Entry 5S4V (X-ray diffraction, 2.30 A resolution); this record covers chains B and C of the 6 polymer chains in the assembly.

== Chain B ==
Molecule: Tubulin beta-2B chain
Organism: Bos taurus
Reference sequence: Q6B856 (TBB2B_BOVIN); the author numbering skips numbers that UniProt does not, so the offset changes along the chain: 1-42 = UniProt 1-42; 45-360 = UniProt 43-358; 369-455 = UniProt 359-445
Chain sequence (445 residues; row label = number of the first residue in the row; note: 10 numbers in that range are skipped by the numbering (no residue carries them; nothing is unmodelled there)):
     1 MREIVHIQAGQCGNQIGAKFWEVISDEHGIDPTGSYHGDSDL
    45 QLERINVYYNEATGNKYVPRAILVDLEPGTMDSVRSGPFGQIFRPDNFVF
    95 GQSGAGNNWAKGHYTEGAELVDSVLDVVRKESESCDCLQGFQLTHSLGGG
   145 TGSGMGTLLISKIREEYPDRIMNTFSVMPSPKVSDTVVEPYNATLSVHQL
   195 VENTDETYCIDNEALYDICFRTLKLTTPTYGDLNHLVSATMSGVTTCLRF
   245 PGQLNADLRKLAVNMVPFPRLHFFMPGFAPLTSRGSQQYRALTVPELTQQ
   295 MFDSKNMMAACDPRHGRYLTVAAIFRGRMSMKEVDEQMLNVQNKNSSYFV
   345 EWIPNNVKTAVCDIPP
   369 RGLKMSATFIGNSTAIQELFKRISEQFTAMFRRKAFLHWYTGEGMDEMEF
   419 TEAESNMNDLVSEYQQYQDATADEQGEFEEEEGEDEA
Unresolved in the structure: 279-280, 438-455
Ion coordination: Mg2+: Q11 (together with GDP); Ca2+: E113 (shared with E284(C) of chain C)
Residues lining bound ligands:
  - N-(2-hydroxyphenyl)acetamide (9KS), molecule 1: G100, N101, N102, K105, W407
  - N-(2-hydroxyphenyl)acetamide (9KS), molecule 2: Y202, V238, C241, L255, M259, A316, A317, I318, K352, T353, A354, I378
  - GDP (guanosine-5'-diphosphate): G10, Q11, C12, Q15, I16, A99, N101, S140, G142, G143, G144, T145, G146, S147, V171, P173, V177, D179, E183, N206, L209, Y224, L227, N228
Curated features (UniProtKB/Swiss-Prot):
  - motif: M1 to I4 (MREI motif)
  - binding site (GTP): Q11, E71, S140, G144, T145, G146, N206, N228
  - binding site (Mg(2+)): E71
  - modified residue: S40 (Phosphoserine), T57 (Phosphothreonine), K60 (N6-acetyllysine), S174 (Phosphoserine), T287 (Phosphothreonine), T292 (Phosphothreonine), R320 (Omega-N-methylarginine), E448 (5-glutamyl polyglutamate)
  - cross-link (Glycyl lysine isopeptide (Lys-Gly)): K60 (interchain with G-Cter in ubiquitin), K326 (interchain with G-Cter in ubiquitin)
What the authors report for this chain:
  - binding site for N-(2-hydroxyphenyl)acetamide: N102, W407

== Chain C ==
Molecule: Tubulin alpha-1B chain
Organism: Bos taurus
Reference sequence: P81947 (TBA1B_BOVIN); numbering as in UniProt (aligned over 1-451)
Chain sequence (451 residues; each row starts with the number of its first residue):
     1 MRECISIHVGQAGVQIGNACWELYCLEHGIQPDGQMPSDKTIGGGDDSFN
    51 TFFSETGAGKHVPRAVFVDLEPTVIDEVRTGTYRQLFHPEQLITGKEDAA
   101 NNYARGHYTIGKEIIDLVLDRIRKLADQCTGLQGFLVFHSFGGGTGSGFT
   151 SLLMERLSVDYGKKSKLEFSIYPAPQVSTAVVEPYNSILTTHTTLEHSDC
   201 AFMVDNEAIYDICRRNLDIERPTYTNLNRLISQIVSSITASLRFDGALNV
   251 DLTEFQTNLVPYPRIHFPLATYAPVISAEKAYHEQLSVAEITNACFEPAN
   301 QMVKCDPRHGKYMACCLLYRGDVVPKDVNAAIATIKTKRSIQFVDWCPTG
   351 FKVGINYQPPTVVPGGDLAKVQRAVCMLSNTTAIAEAWARLDHKFDLMYA
   401 KRAFVHWYVGEGMEEGEFSEAREDMAALEKDYEEVGVDSVEGEGEEEGEE
   451 Y
Unresolved in the structure: 441-451
Ion coordination: Ca2+ site 1: D39, T41, G44, E55; Ca2+ site 2: E284 (shared with E113(B) of chain B)
Residues lining bound ligands:
  - N-(2-hydroxyphenyl)acetamide (9KS): T253, Q256, T257
  - GTP (guanosine-5'-triphosphate): G10, Q11, A12, Q15, I16, D69, D98, A99, A100, N101, S140, G142, G143, G144, T145, G146, I171, P173, V177, S178, T179, E183, N206, Y224, L227, N228, I231
What the authors report for this chain:
  - binding site for N-(2-hydroxyphenyl)acetamide: T257

== How chain B and chain C interact ==
Contacting residue pairs (40):
  Q96(B) - M1(C)
  Q96(B) - R2(C)
  S97(B) - R2(C)
  N101(B) - E254(C)  hydrogen bond
  D179(B) - E254(C)
  D179(B) - K352(C)  hydrogen bond (backbone-side chain)
  T180(B) - E254(C)
  T180(B) - N258(C)
  V181(B) - N258(C)  hydrogen bond (backbone-side chain)
  V181(B) - P348(C)  hydrophobic
  V182(B) - T257(C)
  T221(B) - P325(C)
  T221(B) - K326(C)
  T221(B) - N329(C)
  A397(B) - W346(C)
  M398(B) - W346(C)
  R400(B) - D345(C)  salt bridge
  R400(B) - S439(C)  hydrogen bond
  R401(B) - Y262(C)  hydrogen bond (backbone-side chain)
  R401(B) - D345(C)  salt bridge
  R401(B) - W346(C)
  R401(B) - E434(C)  hydrogen bond (side chain-backbone)
  R401(B) - V437(C)  hydrogen bond (side chain-backbone)
  R401(B) - D438(C)
  R401(B) - S439(C)  hydrogen bond
  K402(B) - Y262(C)
  A403(B) - Y262(C)
  A403(B) - W346(C)  hydrophobic
  F404(B) - T257(C)
  F404(B) - N258(C)
  F404(B) - V260(C)
  F404(B) - P261(C)  hydrogen bond (backbone-backbone)
  F404(B) - W346(C)  hydrophobic
  H406(B) - V260(C)  hydrogen bond (side chain-backbone)
  H406(B) - P261(C)
  H406(B) - Y262(C)
  H406(B) - P263(C)
  W407(B) - Q256(C)
  W407(B) - T257(C)  hydrogen bond (side chain-backbone)
  W407(B) - V260(C)
Interface residues without a listed pair, chain B (18 interface residues in all): G100
Interface residues without a listed pair, chain C (22 interface residues in all): V435

== Overview ==
Chain B and chain C form an interface of 18 and 22 residues respectively; the contacts include 11 hydrogen
bonds and 2 salt bridges. Polar pairs include R400(B)-D345(C), R401(B)-D345(C) and N101(B)-E254(C). One
N-(2-hydroxyphenyl)acetamide molecule is bound between chain B and chain C. The paper reports a binding site
for N-(2-hydroxyphenyl)acetamide at N102(B), W407(B) and T257(C).
Chain B is Tubulin beta-2B chain and chain C is Tubulin alpha-1B chain, both from Bos taurus; the structure,
Tubulin-Z57040482-complex, was determined by X-ray diffraction, deposited together with 5S4L, 5S4M, 5S4N,
5S4O, 5S4P, 5S4Q and 52 further entries.
